8UDG - chains B and M of the 7 polymer chains in the assembly; structure by electron microscopy, 4.98 A resolution (low resolution: residue-level contacts below are approximate; hydrogen-bond / salt-bridge calls are withheld).

[Chain B]
Protein: Hemagglutinin
Organism: Influenza B virus (B/Malaysia/2506/2004)
UniProtKB: A0A2S1PX21 (A0A2S1PX21_9INFB); residues 23-181 here correspond to UniProt positions 384-542 (UniProt number = residue number + 361)
Amino-acid sequence (159 residues; numbered 23 to 181; the number before each row is that of its first residue):
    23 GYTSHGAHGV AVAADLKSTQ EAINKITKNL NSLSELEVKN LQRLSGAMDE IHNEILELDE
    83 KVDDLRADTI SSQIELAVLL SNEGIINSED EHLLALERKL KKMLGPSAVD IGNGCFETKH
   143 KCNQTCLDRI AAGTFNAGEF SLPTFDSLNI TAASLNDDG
Cystine bridges: Cys-144/Cys-148
From the paper describing this entry:
  - specificity-determining residues: Asn-135 (proposed by the authors, not directly observed)

[Chain M]
Protein: S1V2-72 heavy chain
Organism: Homo sapiens
Amino-acid sequence (224 residues; each row starts with the number of its first residue):
     1 QVQLVQSGAE LKKPGASVKV SCKASGYTFT GNYIHWMRQV PGQGLEWMGW INPRTGDTHH
    61 AQKFQGRVDM TRDTSINTAY LELTRLESDD TALYYCARCV FATSQFDPWG QGTLVTVSSA
   121 STKGPSVFPL APSSKSTSGG TAALGCLVKD YFPEPVTVSW NSGALTSGVH TFPAVLQSSG
   181 LYSLSSVVTV PSSSLGTQTY ICNVNHKPSN TKVDKRVEPK SCDK
Disordered / not traced: 133-140, 220-224
Cystine bridges: Cys-22/Cys-96, Cys-146/Cys-202

[Interface between chain B and chain M]
Contacting residue pairs (20; chain B residue first):
  Val-100(B) with Phe-101(M)
  Ser-103(B) with Arg-54(M)
  Asn-104(B) with Phe-101(M)
  Ser-110(B) with Thr-30(M); Arg-54(M)
  Leu-116(B) with Arg-54(M)
  Glu-119(B) with Arg-54(M)
  Lys-123(B) with Asn-52(M); Thr-55(M); Asp-57(M)
  Asp-132(B) with Tyr-33(M); Trp-50(M)
  Asn-135(B) with Tyr-33(M); His-35(M); Cys-99(M); Val-100(M); Phe-101(M); Thr-103(M)
  Gly-136(B) with Tyr-33(M)
  Cys-137(B) with Ala-102(M)
Other interface residues (no listed pair), chain B (13 interface residues in all): Glu-111, Gly-134

[Overview]
Chain B and chain M each contribute 13 residues to their interface. From the paper: the specificity
determinant Asn-135(B).
Here chain B is Hemagglutinin (Influenza B virus (B/Malaysia/2506/2004)) and chain M is S1V2-72 heavy chain
(Homo sapiens). Entry 8UDG (S1V2-72 Fab bound to EHA2 from influenza B/Malaysia/2506/2004) was determined by
electron microscopy.
